Entry 8UH4 (electron microscopy, 3.72 A resolution); this record covers chains D and Z of the 120 polymer chains in the assembly.

# Chain D (and Z)
Molecule: Capsid protein
Source organism: Maize streak virus genotype A (isolate Nigeria)
Notes: chain Z of this document is another copy of the same molecule, construct and numbering; everything in this record applies to it too
Reference sequence: P06448 (CAPSD_MSVN); residue numbers follow UniProt; this construct covers 1-243
Amino-acid sequence (243 residues; each row starts with the number of its first residue):
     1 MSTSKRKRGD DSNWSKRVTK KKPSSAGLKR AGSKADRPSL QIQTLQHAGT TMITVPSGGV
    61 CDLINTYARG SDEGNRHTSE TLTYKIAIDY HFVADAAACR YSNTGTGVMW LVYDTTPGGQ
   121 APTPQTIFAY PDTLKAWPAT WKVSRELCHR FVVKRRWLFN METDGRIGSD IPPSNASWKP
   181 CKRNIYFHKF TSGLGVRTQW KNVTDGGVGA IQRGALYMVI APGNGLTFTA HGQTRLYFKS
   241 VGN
Disordered / not traced: 1-30

# How chain D and chain Z interact
Residue-residue contacts (7; chain D residue first):
  Glu-146(D) with Gln-212(Z)
  Cys-148(D) with Gln-212(Z), hydrogen bond
  His-149(D) with Gln-199(Z), hydrogen bond; Gln-212(Z), hydrogen bond
  Gln-199(D) with His-149(Z), hydrogen bond
  Gln-212(D) with Cys-148(Z), hydrogen bond; His-149(Z), hydrogen bond
Interface residues without a listed pair, chain Z (5 interface residues in all): Glu-146

# Overview
Chain D and chain Z each contribute 5 residues to their interface; the contacts include 6 hydrogen bonds.
Polar pairs include Cys-148(D)/Gln-212(Z), His-149(D)/Gln-199(Z) and His-149(D)/Gln-212(Z).
Chain D and chain Z are both Capsid protein (Maize streak virus genotype A (isolate Nigeria)); the structure,
Cryo-EM structure of Maize Streak Virus (MSV) - single head Geminivirus, was determined by electron
microscopy.
